PDB entry 8ZWB | electron microscopy, 1.83 A resolution | chains A and K of the 7 polymer chains in the assembly

[Chain A]
Protein: Photosystem I P700 chlorophyll a apoprotein A1
Notes: EC 1.97.1.12
UniProt: P29254 (PSAA_SYNY3); residue numbers follow UniProt; this construct covers 1-751
Chain sequence (751 residues; each row starts with the number of its first residue):
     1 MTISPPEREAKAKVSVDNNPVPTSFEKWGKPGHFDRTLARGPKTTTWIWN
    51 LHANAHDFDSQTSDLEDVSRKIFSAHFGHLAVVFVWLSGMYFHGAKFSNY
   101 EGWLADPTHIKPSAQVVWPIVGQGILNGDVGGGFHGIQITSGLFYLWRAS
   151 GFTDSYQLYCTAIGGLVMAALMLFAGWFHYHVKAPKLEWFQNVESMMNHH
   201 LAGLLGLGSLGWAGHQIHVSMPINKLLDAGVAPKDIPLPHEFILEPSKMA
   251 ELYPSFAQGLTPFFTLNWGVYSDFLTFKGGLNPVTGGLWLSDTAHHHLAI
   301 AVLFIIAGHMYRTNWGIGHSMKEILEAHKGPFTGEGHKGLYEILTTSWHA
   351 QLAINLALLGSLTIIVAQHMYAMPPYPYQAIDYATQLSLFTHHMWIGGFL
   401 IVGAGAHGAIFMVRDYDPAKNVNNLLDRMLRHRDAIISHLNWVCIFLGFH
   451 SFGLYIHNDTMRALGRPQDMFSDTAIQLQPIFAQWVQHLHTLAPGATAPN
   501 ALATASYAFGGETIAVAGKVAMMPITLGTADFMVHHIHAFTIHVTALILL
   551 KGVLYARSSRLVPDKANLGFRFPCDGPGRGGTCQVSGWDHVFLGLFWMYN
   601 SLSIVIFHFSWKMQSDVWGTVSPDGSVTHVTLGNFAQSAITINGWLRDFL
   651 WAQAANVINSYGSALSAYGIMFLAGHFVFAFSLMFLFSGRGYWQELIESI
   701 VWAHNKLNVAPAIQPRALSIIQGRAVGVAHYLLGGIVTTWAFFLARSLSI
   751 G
Unresolved in the structure: 1-12, 560, 577-580
Ion coordination: chlorophyll a Mg (34 sites), coordinated by His52, His56, His79, His93, Gln115, Gln123, His179, His181, His199, His200, His215, His218, His295, His296, His297, His309 and 18 more; 4Fe-4S cluster Fe near Cys574 (its only coordinating residue here); chlorophyll a isomer Mg near His676 (its only coordinating residue here)
Small-molecule neighbours:
  - beta-carotene (BCR), molecule 1: Val82, Val85, Trp86
  - beta-carotene (BCR), molecule 2: Val83, Trp86, Leu87, Gly203, Leu204, Leu207, Gly208
  - beta-carotene (BCR), molecule 3: Phe84, Leu87, Tyr91, Thr161, Gly164, Gly165, Met168, Leu207, Leu210, Gly211, Phe264
  - beta-carotene (BCR), molecule 4: Leu210, Leu260, Phe263, Phe264, Leu298, Val302, Ile305, Ile306, His309, Ile317
  - beta-carotene (BCR), molecule 5: Phe263, Trp268, Val302, Ile306
  - beta-carotene (BCR), molecule 6: Ile343, Leu344, Ala350, Ala353, Ile354, Gly408, Phe411, Leu426
  - beta-carotene (BCR), molecule 7: Ala353, Ala357, Ser361, Ile401, Ala404, Gly405, Ala546, Leu549, Leu550, Val553
  - beta-carotene (BCR), molecule 8: Trp693, Leu696, Ile697, Ile700
  - chlorophyll a isomer (CL0): Phe452, Tyr455, Val534, Ile537, Phe540, Thr541, Tyr599, Asn600, Ser603, Ile604, Phe607, Ile642, Trp645, Leu646, Leu650, Ala654, Ile658, Phe672, Gly675, His676, Phe679, Tyr731, Gly735, Thr738, Thr739, Phe742
  - chlorophyll a (CLA), molecule 1: Lys13, Val14, Trp189, Asn192, Ser195, His199, Thr313, Asn314, Trp315
  - chlorophyll a (CLA), molecule 2: Val14, Val16, Phe73, Phe77, Leu171, Met172, Phe174, Ala175, Phe178, His179, Lys183, Pro185, Trp189
  - chlorophyll a (CLA), molecule 3: Val21, Pro22, Thr23, Ser24, Phe25, Lys27, Trp28, His33, Lys71, Ser74, Ala75, Gly78, Val82, Val85, Leu173, Gly176, Trp177, Tyr180, His181
  - chlorophyll a (CLA), molecule 4: Trp28, Pro31, Trp47, Ile48, Trp49, Leu51, His52
  - chlorophyll a (CLA), molecule 5: Trp28, His33, Phe34, Leu51, His52, Ala55, His56, Phe58, Gln61, Ala75, Gly78, His79, Val82
  - chlorophyll a (CLA), molecule 6: Thr45, Ile48, Trp49, Ile697, Ile700, Val701, His704, Val709, Pro711, Ile713, Pro715, Arg716
  - chlorophyll a (CLA), molecule 7: Trp49, Phe677, Val678, Phe681, Phe685, Leu718, Gln722, Ala725, Val726, Ala729, His730, Leu733
  - chlorophyll a (CLA), molecule 8: His52, Ala53, Asn54, Ala55, His56, Asp57, His349, Leu352, Leu356, Phe399, Leu400, Val402, Gly403, Ala406, His407, Ile410, Arg414, Phe570, Arg571, Trp588, Val591, Leu595, Leu733
  - chlorophyll a (CLA), molecule 9: His56, Phe58, Ile72, Ala75, His76, His79, Leu80, Val83, Phe84, Leu87, Trp348, His349, Gln351, Leu352, Asn355, Leu356, Leu359
  - chlorophyll a (CLA), molecule 10: His56, His79, Val82, Val83, Trp86, Leu359, Ile396, Phe399, Leu400
  - chlorophyll a (CLA), molecule 11: Ser69, His76, Leu187, Phe190, Gln191, Val193, Met196, Met197, His200, Leu201, Leu205, Met321, Leu325, Tyr341, Leu344, Thr345, Thr346, Ser347, Trp348, Gln351, Ile354, Asn355, Leu358, Leu359
  - chlorophyll a (CLA), molecule 12: Phe73, His76, Phe77, Leu80, Phe84, Met168, Met172, Trp189, Phe190, Asn192, Ser195, Met196, His199, His200, Gly203, Leu204
  - chlorophyll a (CLA), molecule 13: Val85, Trp86, Ser88, Gly89, Met90, Phe92, His93, Phe97, Gln115, Val116, Trp118, Leu166
  - chlorophyll a (CLA), molecule 14: Trp86, Met90, Ala114, Gln115, Ile137, Gln138, Ile139, Thr140, Ser141, Leu143, Ala667, Tyr668, Trp740, Leu744
  - chlorophyll a (CLA), molecule 15: Trp86, Met90, Thr140, Ser141, Leu143, Ser388, Leu389, Thr391, His392, Trp395, Ile396, Phe399, Met671, Ile736, Thr739, Trp740, Leu744
  - chlorophyll a (CLA), molecule 16: Trp86, Leu87, Ser141, Gly142, Leu143, Leu146, Leu204, Leu205, Leu359, Leu362, Thr363, Val366, Met370, Tyr376, Leu389, His392, His393, Ile396, Leu400
  - chlorophyll a (CLA), molecule 17: Gln115, Val116, Val117, Trp118, Ile120, Val121, Gln123, Leu126, Ile137, Ala667, Ile670, Met671
  - chlorophyll a (CLA), molecule 18: Leu146, Ala149, Leu204, Leu205, Gly208, Ser209, Trp212, Gln216, Leu288, Leu290, Thr293, His296, His297, Ile300, Phe304, Leu362, Ile365, Val366, His369, Met370, Pro375, Tyr376
  - chlorophyll a (CLA), molecule 19: Ser150, Gly151, Phe152, Gln157, Cys160, Thr161, Gly208, Gly211, Trp212, Gly214, His215, His218, Val219, Pro239, His240, Ile243
  - chlorophyll a (CLA), molecule 20: Gln157, Cys160, Leu238, His240, Ile243, Leu244
  - chlorophyll a (CLA), molecule 21: Met197, Leu201, Leu205, Leu303, Phe304, Ala307, Met310, Tyr311, Met321, Ile324, Leu325, Leu358, Leu426, Met429, Leu550, Val553, Leu554
  - chlorophyll a (CLA), molecule 22: Asn198, His199, Ala202, Gly203, Leu207, Ile305, His309, Met310, Tyr311, Thr313, Trp315, Ile317
  - chlorophyll a (CLA), molecule 23: Leu210, Gly211, Ala213, Gly214, Ile217, His218, Phe242, Ile243, Pro246, Met249, Phe256, Gly259, Leu260, Phe263, Tyr271, Phe274, Leu275, Leu298
  - chlorophyll a (CLA), molecule 24: Phe263, Trp268, Gly269, Tyr271, Ser272, Leu275, Thr276, Phe277, His295, Leu298, Ala299, Val302, Ile306, Asn500
  - chlorophyll a (CLA), molecule 25: Phe263, Phe264, Thr265, Leu266
  - chlorophyll a (CLA), molecule 26: Thr276, Phe277, Gly279, Gly280, Leu288, Asp292, Thr293, His295, His296, Ala299, Ile300, Leu303, His369, Met370, Met373, Pro375, Thr504, Ala505
  - chlorophyll a (CLA), molecule 27: Phe277, Ala496, Thr497, Ala498, Pro499, Asn500, Ala501
  - chlorophyll a (CLA), molecule 28: Leu303, Leu358, Ser361, Leu362, Ile365, Gln368, His369, Tyr371, Ala372, Met373, Ala505, Ser506, Phe509
  - chlorophyll a (CLA), molecule 29: Ile306, Ala307, His309, Met310, Arg312, Ile317, Gly318, His319
  - chlorophyll a (CLA), molecule 30: Met310, His319, Glu323, Ile324, Ala327, His328
  - chlorophyll a (CLA), molecule 31: Ile324, Leu325, His328, Thr333, His337, Leu340, Leu344, Leu425, Leu426, Met429
  - chlorophyll a (CLA), molecule 32: Ala327, His328, Lys329, Gly330, Pro331, Phe332
  - chlorophyll a (CLA), molecule 33: Phe332, Thr333, Leu425, Arg428, Met429, Arg431, His432, Ala435, Ile436, His439
  - chlorophyll a (CLA), molecule 34: Ile364, Ile365, Gln368, Met394, Ile401, Ile542, Thr545, Ala546, Met598, Ser601, Leu602, Val605
  - chlorophyll a (CLA), molecule 35: Gln368, Tyr371, Phe390, Phe482, Ala483, Val486, Gln487, Phe509, Ile525, Leu527, His535, His538, Ile542, Val605, His608, Phe609, Lys612
  - chlorophyll a (CLA), molecule 36: Ala435, His439, Trp442
  - chlorophyll a (CLA), molecule 37: Ile436, Leu440, Trp442, Val443, Ala539, Ile542, His543, Leu550
  - chlorophyll a (CLA), molecule 38: Ser438, Asn441, Trp442, Ile445
  - chlorophyll a (CLA), molecule 39: Asn441, Cys444, Ile445, Gly448, Phe449, Phe452, Ile456, Phe540, Val544, Leu547, Ile548, Leu593, Phe596, Trp597
  - chlorophyll a (CLA), molecule 40: Trp442, Ile445, Phe446, Phe449, His450
  - chlorophyll a (CLA), molecule 41: Val443, Phe446, Leu447, Gln479, Pro480, Ile481, Phe482, Ala483, Leu527, Phe532, His535, His536, Ala539, His543
  - chlorophyll a (CLA), molecule 42: Phe449, His450, Gly453, Leu454, Ile456, His457, Thr460, Met461, Arg466, Asp469, Phe471, Ile476
  - chlorophyll a (CLA), molecule 43: Phe452, Ile456, Asp459, Phe540, Phe596, Trp597, Tyr599, Asn600, Ile642, Leu646, Phe679, Tyr731
  - chlorophyll a (CLA), molecule 44: Thr460, Ala463, Leu464
  - chlorophyll a (CLA), molecule 45: Trp485, Val486, Leu489, His490, Ala493, Thr497, Ala498, Ala505, Phe509
  - chlorophyll a (CLA), molecule 46: Leu646, Leu650, Trp651
  - chlorophyll a (CLA), molecule 47: Tyr661, Ile670, Leu673, Ala674, His676, Phe677, Phe679, Ala680, Leu683
  - chlorophyll a (CLA), molecule 48: Phe677, Ala680, Phe681, Leu683, Met684, Phe687, Ser688, Tyr692, Trp693, Leu696
  - chlorophyll a (CLA), molecule 49: Ile700, Ala703, His704, Leu707, Val709
  - chlorophyll a (CLA), molecule 50: Trp702, Ala703, Lys706, Leu707
  - beta,beta-caroten-4-one (ECH), molecule 1: Trp118, Pro119, Ile120
  - beta,beta-caroten-4-one (ECH), molecule 2: Met671, Ala674, Gly675, Phe677, Val678, Leu733, Ile736, Val737, Trp740
  - phylloquinone (PQN): Trp49, Met684, Phe685, Ser688, Gly689, Arg690, Trp693, Ile697, Arg716, Ala717, Leu718, Ser719, Gly723
  - 4Fe-4S cluster (SF4): Pro573, Cys574, Cys583, Ile720, Arg724
Curated features (UniProtKB/Swiss-Prot):
  - binding site ([4Fe-4S] cluster): Cys574, Cys583
  - binding site (chlorophyll a'): His676
  - binding site (chlorophyll a): Met684, Tyr692
  - binding site (phylloquinone): Trp693

[Chain K]
Protein: Photosystem I reaction center subunit PsaK 1
UniProt: P72712 (PSAK1_SYNY3); residues -1 to 84 here correspond to UniProt positions 1-86 (UniProt number = residue number + 2)
Chain sequence (86 residues; numbered -1 to 84; the number before each row is that of its first residue; numbers below 1 keep their minus sign (Met-1 is residue -1)):
    -1 MHSFLLATAVPATLSWSPKVAGVMIACNILAIAFGKLTIKQQNVGTPMPS
    49 SNFFGGFGLGAVLGTASFGHILGAGVILGLANMGVL
Unresolved in the structure: -1 to 6
Ion coordination: chlorophyll a Mg site 1 near Phe51 (its only coordinating residue here); chlorophyll a Mg site 2 near His68 (its only coordinating residue here)
Small-molecule neighbours:
  - beta-carotene (BCR), molecule 1: Phe32, Thr36, Ile37, Gly62, Thr63, Ser65, Phe66, Ile69
  - beta-carotene (BCR), molecule 2: Pro47, Ser48, Phe51, Phe52, Leu61, Ala64, Ser65, His68, Ile69, Ala72
  - chlorophyll a (CLA), molecule 1: Val8, Pro9, Thr11, Phe66, Ile69, Ala72, Gly73, Leu76
  - chlorophyll a (CLA), molecule 2: Trp14, Val18, Ala19, Met22, Ile23, Asn26, His68
  - chlorophyll a (CLA), molecule 3: Ile30, Lys34, Asn50, Phe51, Phe52, Gly53, Phe55, Val60, Thr63
  - chlorophyll a (CLA), molecule 4: Phe32, Thr36, Ile37, Lys38
  - chlorophyll a (CLA), molecule 5: Leu57, Gly58, Leu61, Gly62, Ser65
  - chlorophyll a (CLA), molecule 6: Ile69, Leu70, Gly73, Val74, Gly77, Leu78, Asn80, Met81

[Chain A / chain K interface]
Contacting residue pairs - 22 pairs, chain A then chain K:
  Thr265(A) - Trp14(K)
  Leu266(A) - Ala72(K)  hydrophobic
  Leu266(A) - Ile75(K)  hydrophobic
  Leu266(A) - Leu76(K)
  Asn267(A) - Thr11(K)  hydrogen bond
  Asn267(A) - Leu12(K)
  Trp268(A) - Thr11(K)
  Trp268(A) - Leu76(K)  hydrophobic
  Gly269(A) - Thr11(K)  hydrogen bond (backbone-side chain)
  Ser272(A) - Val8(K)
  Ile306(A) - Ile69(K)  hydrophobic
  Arg312(A) - Gln39(K)  hydrogen bond
  Asn314(A) - Gly43(K)
  Trp315(A) - Val42(K)
  Trp315(A) - Thr44(K)
  Trp315(A) - Gly58(K)
  Gly316(A) - Gln39(K)
  Gly316(A) - Val42(K)
  Ile317(A) - Gln39(K)
  Ile317(A) - Gly58(K)
  Asn500(A) - Ala7(K)
  Asn500(A) - Pro9(K)
Also at the interface, not in a pair above, chain A (14 interface residues in all): Val270
Also at the interface, not in a pair above, chain K (20 interface residues in all): Ser13, Met22, Ile37, Ala59, Gly62

[Overview]
Chain A and chain K form an interface of 14 and 20 residues respectively; the contacts include 3 hydrogen
bonds. Polar pairs include Asn267(A)-Thr11(K), Gly269(A)-Thr11(K) and Arg312(A)-Gln39(K). 4 chlorophyll a
molecules and 2 beta-carotene molecules are bound between chain A and chain K.
Chain A is Photosystem I P700 chlorophyll a apoprotein A1 and chain K is Photosystem I reaction center subunit
PsaK 1; the structure, 1.8 A resolution structure of the Photosystem I assembly intermediate lacking stromal
subunits, was determined by electron microscopy.
